PDB entry 3SKO | X-ray diffraction, 1.60 A resolution | chains A and C of the 3 polymer chains in the assembly

== Chain A ==
Name: HLA class I histocompatibility antigen, B-8 alpha chain
Source organism: Homo sapiens
Notes: fragment: Extracellular domain residues 25-301
UniProtKB: P30460 (1B08_HUMAN); residues 1-277 here correspond to UniProt positions 25-301 (UniProt number = residue number + 24)
Sequence (277 residues; numbered 1 to 277; the number before each row is that of its first residue):
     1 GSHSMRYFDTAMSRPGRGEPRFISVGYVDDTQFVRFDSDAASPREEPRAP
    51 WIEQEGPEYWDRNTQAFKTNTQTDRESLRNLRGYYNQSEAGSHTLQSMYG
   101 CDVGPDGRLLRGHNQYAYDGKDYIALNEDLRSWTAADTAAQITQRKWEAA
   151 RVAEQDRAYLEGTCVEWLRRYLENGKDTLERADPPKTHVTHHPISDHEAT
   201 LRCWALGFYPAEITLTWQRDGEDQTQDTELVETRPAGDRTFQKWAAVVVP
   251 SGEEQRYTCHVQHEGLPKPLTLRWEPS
Unresolved in the structure: 45-47, 277
Sequence notes: engineered mutation A66 (Ile90 in P30460)
Disulfide bonds: C101-C164, C203-C259

== Chain C ==
Name: Epstein-Barr nuclear antigen 3
Notes: fragment: sequence database residues 325-333
UniProtKB: Q3KST2 (EBNA3_EBVG); residues 1-9 here correspond to UniProt positions 325-333 (UniProt number = residue number + 324)
Sequence (9 residues; numbered 1 to 9; the number before each row is that of its first residue):
     1 FLRGRAYGL

== How chain A and chain C interact ==
Residue-residue contacts - 51 pairs, chain A then chain C:
  M5(A) with F1(C)
  Y7(A) with F1(C), hydrogen bond (side chain-backbone); L2(C), hydrogen bond (side chain-backbone)
  D9(A) with R5(C), salt bridge
  F22(A) with R5(C)
  S24(A) with L2(C)
  F36(A) with L2(C), hydrophobic
  Y59(A) with F1(C), hydrophobic
  R62(A) with F1(C)
  N63(A) with F1(C); L2(C), hydrogen bond (side chain-backbone)
  A66(A) with L2(C); G4(C)
  F67(A) with L2(C)
  T69(A) with R5(C)
  N70(A) with R3(C), hydrogen bond (side chain-backbone); G4(C); R5(C), hydrogen bond (side chain-backbone)
  T73(A) with R5(C), hydrogen bond (side chain-backbone); Y7(C); G8(C)
  D74(A) with R5(C), salt bridge
  S77(A) with G8(C); L9(C), hydrogen bond (side chain-backbone)
  N80(A) with L9(C)
  L81(A) with L9(C), hydrophobic
  Y84(A) with L9(C), hydrogen bond (side chain-backbone)
  L95(A) with L9(C), hydrophobic
  S97(A) with R5(C)
  Y99(A) with L2(C); R3(C), hydrogen bond (side chain-backbone); R5(C)
  N114(A) with R3(C), hydrogen bond
  Y116(A) with R5(C); L9(C), hydrophobic
  Y123(A) with L9(C), hydrophobic
  T143(A) with L9(C), hydrogen bond (side chain-backbone)
  W147(A) with Y7(C); G8(C), hydrogen bond (side chain-backbone); L9(C), hydrophobic
  A150(A) with Y7(C), hydrophobic
  V152(A) with Y7(C), hydrophobic
  Q155(A) with R3(C), hydrogen bond (backbone-side chain); Y7(C), hydrogen bond
  D156(A) with R3(C), salt bridge
  Y159(A) with F1(C), hydrogen bond (side chain-backbone); L2(C), hydrogen bond (side chain-backbone); R3(C)
  T163(A) with F1(C)
  W167(A) with F1(C)
  Y171(A) with F1(C), hydrogen bond (side chain-backbone)
Also at the interface, not in a pair above, chain A (36 interface residues in all): F33
Also at the interface, not in a pair above, chain C (9 interface residues in all): A6

== Overview ==
36 residues of chain A and 9 residues of chain C are in contact; the contacts include 17 hydrogen bonds and 3
salt bridges. Polar contacts include D9(A)-R5(C), D74(A)-R5(C) and D156(A)-R3(C).
Chain A is HLA class I histocompatibility antigen, B-8 alpha chain (Homo sapiens) and chain C is Epstein-Barr
nuclear antigen 3; the structure, Crystal structure of the HLA-B8-A66-FLR, mutant A66 of the HLA B8, was
determined by X-ray diffraction together with 3SJV, 3SKM and 3SKN from the same study.
